Entry 4RQ5 (X-ray diffraction, 2.32 A resolution); this record covers chains A and P of the 4 polymer chains in the assembly.

== Chain A ==
Molecule: DNA polymerase beta
Source organism: Homo sapiens
Notes: EC 2.7.7.7, 4.2.99.-
Reference sequence: P06746 (DPOLB_HUMAN); residues 1-335 here = UniProt positions 1-335
Amino-acid sequence (343 residues; each row starts with the number of its first residue; numbers below 1 keep their minus sign (Met-1 is residue -1)):
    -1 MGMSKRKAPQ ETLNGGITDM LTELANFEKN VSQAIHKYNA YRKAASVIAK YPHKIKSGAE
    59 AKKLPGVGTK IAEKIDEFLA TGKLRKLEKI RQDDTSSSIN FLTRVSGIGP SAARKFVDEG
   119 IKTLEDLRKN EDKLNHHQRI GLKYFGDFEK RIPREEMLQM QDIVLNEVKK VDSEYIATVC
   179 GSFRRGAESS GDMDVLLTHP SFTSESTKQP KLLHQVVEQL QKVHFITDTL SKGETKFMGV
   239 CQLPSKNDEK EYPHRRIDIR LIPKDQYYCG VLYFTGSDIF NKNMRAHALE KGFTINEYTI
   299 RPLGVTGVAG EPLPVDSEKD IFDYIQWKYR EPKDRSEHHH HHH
Disordered / not traced: -1 to 9, 336-341
Construct notes: expression tag (-1 to 0, 336-341)
Ion coordination: Na+ site 1: Lys60, Leu62, Val65 (shared with 1 residue of chain D); Na+ site 2: Thr101, Val103, Ile106 (shared with DG9(P) of chain P); Mg2+ site 1: Asp190, Asp192, Asp256 (together with 2'-deoxyadenosine 5'-triphosphate) (shared with DC10(P), DA11(P) of chain P); Mg2+ site 2: Asp190, Asp192 (together with 2'-deoxyadenosine 5'-triphosphate, pyrophosphate) (shared with DA11(P) of chain P)
Ligand contacts: 2'-deoxyadenosine 5'-triphosphate / pyrophosphate: Arg149, Gly179, Ser180, Arg183, Ser188, Gly189, Asp190, Asp192, Asp256, Tyr271, Phe272, Thr273, Gly274, Ser275, Asp276, Asn279
Swiss-Prot annotation at these positions:
  - region: Arg183 to Asp192 (DNA-binding)
  - active site: Lys72 (Nucleophile)
  - binding site (K(+)): Lys60, Leu62, Val65, Thr101, Val103, Ile106
  - binding site (Na(+)): Lys60, Leu62, Val65, Thr101, Val103, Ile106
  - binding site (dATP): Arg149, Ser180, Arg183, Gly189, Asp190
  - binding site (dCTP): Arg149, Ser180, Arg183, Gly189, Asp190
  - binding site (dGTP): Arg149, Ser180, Arg183, Gly189, Asp190, Asp192
  - binding site (dTTP): Arg149, Ser180, Arg183, Gly189, Asp190
  - binding site (Mg(2+)): Asp190, Asp192, Asp256
  - modified residue: Lys72 (N6-acetyllysine), Arg83 (Omega-N-methylarginine), Arg152 (Omega-N-methylarginine)
  - cross-link (Glycyl lysine isopeptide (Lys-Gly)): Lys41 (interchain with G-Cter in ubiquitin), Lys61 (interchain with G-Cter in ubiquitin), Lys81 (interchain with G-Cter in ubiquitin)

== Chain P ==
Molecule: 11-nt DNA strand
Sequence (11 nucleotides; each row starts with the number of its first residue):
     1 GCTGATGCGC A
Ion coordination: Na+: DG9 (shared with Thr101(A), Val103(A), Ile106(A) of chain A); Mg2+ site 1: DC10, DA11 (together with 2'-deoxyadenosine 5'-triphosphate) (shared with Asp190(A), Asp192(A), Asp256(A) of chain A); Mg2+ site 2: DA11 (together with 2'-deoxyadenosine 5'-triphosphate, pyrophosphate) (shared with Asp190(A), Asp192(A) of chain A)

== Interface between chain A and chain P ==
Contacting residue pairs - 28 pairs, chain A then chain P:
  Val103(A) with DG9(P), phosphate contact
  Ser104(A) with DG9(P), phosphate contact
  Gly105(A) with DC8(P), phosphate contact; DG9(P), hydrogen bond to the phosphate
  Ile106(A) with DC8(P), phosphate contact; DG9(P), hydrogen bond to the phosphate
  Gly107(A) with DC8(P), hydrogen bond to the phosphate; DG9(P), phosphate contact
  Pro108(A) with DC8(P), phosphate contact
  Ser109(A) with DG7(P), hydrogen bond to the phosphate; DC8(P), hydrogen bond to the phosphate
  Ala110(A) with DC8(P), hydrogen bond to the phosphate
  Gly179(A) with DA11(P), phosphate contact
  Arg183(A) with DA11(P), hydrogen bond to the phosphate
  Asp190(A) with DA11(P), phosphate contact
  Asp192(A) with DC10(P), phosphate contact; DA11(P), phosphate contact
  Met236(A) with DG9(P), sugar contact
  Arg254(A) with DC10(P), salt bridge to the phosphate
  Asp256(A) with DC10(P), phosphate contact
  Tyr271(A) with DC10(P), hydrogen bond to the base; DA11(P), sugar contact
  Phe272(A) with DA11(P), sugar contact
  Thr273(A) with DA11(P), phosphate contact
  Gly274(A) with DA11(P), sugar contact
  Ser275(A) with DA11(P), sugar contact
  Asp276(A) with DA11(P), base contact
  Asn279(A) with DA11(P), hydrogen bond to the base
Other interface residues (no listed pair), chain A (23 interface residues in all): Thr101

== Overview ==
23 residues of chain A face 5 of chain P across their interface, with 9 hydrogen bonds and 1 salt bridge.
Among the polar pairs are Tyr271(A)-DC10(P), Asn279(A)-DA11(P) and Gly105(A)-DG9(P). Chain A binds
2'-deoxyadenosine 5'-triphosphate / pyrophosphate.
Chain A is DNA polymerase beta (Homo sapiens) and chain P is an 11-nt DNA strand; the structure, Human DNA
Polymerase Beta With Gapped DNA Containing an 8-oxo-7,8-dihydro-Guanine (8-oxoG)and dATP soaked with MgCl2 for
..., was determined by X-ray diffraction (same publication as 4RPX, 4RPY, 4RPZ, 4RQ0, 4RQ1, 4RQ2 and 5 further
entries).
